Entry 5HJD (X-ray diffraction, 2.81 A resolution); this record covers chains C and E of the 8 polymer chains in the assembly.

# Chain C (and E)
Molecule: Protein AF-9
From: Homo sapiens
Notes: fragment: YEATS domain; chain E of this document is another copy of the same molecule, construct and numbering; everything in this record applies to it too
UniProt: P42568 (AF9_HUMAN); residues 1-138 here = UniProt positions 1-138
Sequence (140 residues; numbered -1 to 138; the number before each row is that of its first residue; numbers below 1 keep their minus sign (Ser-1 is residue -1)):
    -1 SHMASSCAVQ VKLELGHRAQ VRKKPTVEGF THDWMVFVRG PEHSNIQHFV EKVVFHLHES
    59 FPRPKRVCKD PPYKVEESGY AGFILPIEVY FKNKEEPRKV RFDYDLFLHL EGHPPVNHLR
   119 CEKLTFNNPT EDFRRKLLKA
Not modelled in the structure: -1 to 0
Differences from the reference sequence: expression tag (-1 to 0)
Swiss-Prot annotation at these positions:
  - region (Histone H3K9cr binding): Tyr78 to Gly80, Leu106 to Leu108
  - site (Histone H3K9cr binding): Ser58, Asp103
  - mutagenesis: Phe28 (F28A: Decreased binding to crotonylated histone H3. Decreased binding to acetylated histone H3), His56 (H56A: Decreased binding to crotonylated histone H3. Decreased binding to acetylated histone H3), Ser58 (S58A: Decreased binding to crotonylated histone H3. Decreased binding to acetylated histone H3), Phe59 (F59A: Strongly decreased binding to crotonylated histone H3. Decreased binding to acetylated histone H3), Arg61 to Lys67 (Decreased DNA-binding), Gly77 (G77A: Decreased binding to crotonylated histone H3. Decreased binding to acetylated histone H3), Tyr78 to Ala79 (Binds equally well acetylated and crotonylated histone H3), Tyr78 (Y78A: Strongly decreased binding to crotonylated histone H3. Decreased binding to acetylated histone H3; Y78W: Does not affect ability to discriminate between acetylated and crotonylated histone H3), Phe81 (F81A: Decreased binding to acetylated histone H3), Asp103 (D103A: Decreased binding to acetylated histone H3)
From the paper describing this entry:
  - mutagenesis - F28A, H56A, S58A, G77A: decreased binding to peptide of Histone H3.1
  - specificity-determining residues: Phe59
  - mutagenesis - F59A: abolished binding to H3K9cr or H3K18cr

# Interface between chain C and chain E
Contacting residue pairs (11):
  Glu12(C) with Leu117(E)
  Asn115(C) with Asn115(E), hydrogen bond (backbone-side chain)
  His116(C) with Glu40(E), salt bridge; Asn115(E)
  Leu117(C) with Arg37(E), hydrogen bond (backbone-side chain); Asn115(E); Leu117(E)
  Arg118(C) with Glu40(E); Leu117(E)
  Cys119(C) with Leu117(E), hydrophobic; Cys119(E), disulfide
Interface residues without a listed pair, chain E (7 interface residues in all): Glu12, His116
Cross-chain cystine bridges: Cys119(C)-Cys119(E)

# Summary
Chain C and chain E form an interface of 6 and 7 residues respectively, with 1 disulfide bond, 2 hydrogen
bonds and 1 salt bridge. Among the polar pairs are His116(C)-Glu40(E), Asn115(C)-Asn115(E) and
Leu117(C)-Arg37(E). From the paper: F28A, H56A and S58A of chain C, among others, reduce binding to peptide of
Histone H3.1; the specificity determinant Phe59(C); 5 substitutions were tested in all.
Both chains are Protein AF-9 (Homo sapiens). Entry 5HJD (AF9 YEATS in complex with histone H3 Crotonylation at
K18) was determined by X-ray diffraction, deposited together with 5HJB and 5HJC.
